7EIP - chain A; structure by X-ray diffraction, 1.88 A resolution.

[Chain A]
Molecule: Chondroitin sulfate ABC endolyase
Organism: Proteus vulgaris
Notes: EC 4.2.2.20
Reference sequence: P59807 (CABC1_PROVU); numbering as in UniProt (aligned over 1-1021)
Sequence (1021 residues; numbered 1 to 1021; the number before each row is that of its first residue):
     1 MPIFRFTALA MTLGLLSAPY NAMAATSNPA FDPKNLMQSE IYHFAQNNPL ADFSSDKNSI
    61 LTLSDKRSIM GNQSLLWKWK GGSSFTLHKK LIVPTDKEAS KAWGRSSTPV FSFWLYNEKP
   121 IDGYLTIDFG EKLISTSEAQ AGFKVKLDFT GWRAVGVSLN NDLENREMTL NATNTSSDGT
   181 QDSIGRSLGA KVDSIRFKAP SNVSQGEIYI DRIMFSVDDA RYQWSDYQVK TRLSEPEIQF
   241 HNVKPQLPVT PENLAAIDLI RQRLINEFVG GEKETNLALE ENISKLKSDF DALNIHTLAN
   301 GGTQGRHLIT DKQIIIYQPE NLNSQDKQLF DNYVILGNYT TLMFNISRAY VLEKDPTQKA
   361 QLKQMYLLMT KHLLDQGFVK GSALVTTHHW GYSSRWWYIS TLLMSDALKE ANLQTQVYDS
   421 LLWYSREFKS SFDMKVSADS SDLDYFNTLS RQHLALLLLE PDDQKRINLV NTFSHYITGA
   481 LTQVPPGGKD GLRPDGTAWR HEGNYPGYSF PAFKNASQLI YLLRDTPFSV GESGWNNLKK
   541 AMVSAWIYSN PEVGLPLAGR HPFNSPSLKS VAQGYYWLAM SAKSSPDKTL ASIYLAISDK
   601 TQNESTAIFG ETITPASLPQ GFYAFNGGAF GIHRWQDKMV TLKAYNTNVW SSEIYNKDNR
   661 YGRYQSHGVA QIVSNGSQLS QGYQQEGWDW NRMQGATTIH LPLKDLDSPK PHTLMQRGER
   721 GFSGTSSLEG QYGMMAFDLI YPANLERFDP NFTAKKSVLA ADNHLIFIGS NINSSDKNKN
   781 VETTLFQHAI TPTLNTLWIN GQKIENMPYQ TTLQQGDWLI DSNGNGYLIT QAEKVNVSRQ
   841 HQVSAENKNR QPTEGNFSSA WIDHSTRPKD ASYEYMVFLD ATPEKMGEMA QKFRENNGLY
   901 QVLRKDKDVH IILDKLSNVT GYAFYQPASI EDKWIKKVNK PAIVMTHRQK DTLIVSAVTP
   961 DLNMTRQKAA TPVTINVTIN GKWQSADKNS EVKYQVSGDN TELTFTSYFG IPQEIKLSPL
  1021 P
Disordered / not traced: 1-24, 138-139, 165-187, 271-272, 986-989
UniProt features mapped onto this chain:
  - active site: His501 (Proton acceptor), Tyr508 (Proton donor)
  - binding site (Na(+)): His43, Met70, Gln73, Asp211
  - site: Arg560 (Transition state stabilizer), Glu653 (Important for catalytic activity)
  - mutagenesis: Arg500 (R500A: Still active on both chondroitin 6-sulfate and dermatan sulfate, but with highly reduced catalytic efficiency), His501 (H501A/K/R: Loss of activity on both chondroitin 6-sulfate and dermatan sulfate), Tyr508 (Y508A: Loss of activity on both chondroitin 6-sulfate and dermatan sulfate; Y508F: Still active on both chondroitin 6-sulfate and dermatan sulfate, but with greatly reduced catalytic efficiency), Arg560 (R560A: Loss of activity on both chondroitin 6-sulfate and dermatan sulfate), His561 (H561A: Still active on both chondroitin 6-sulfate and dermatan sulfate, but with reduced catalytic efficiency), Glu653 (E653A/D: Loss of activity on both chondroitin 6-sulfate and dermatan sulfate; E653Q: Still active on both chondroitin 6-sulfate and dermatan sulfate, but with reduced catalytic efficiency), His712 (H712A: Still active on both chondroitin 6-sulfate and dermatan sulfate, but with reduced catalytic efficiency)
Metal / ion sites: Mg2+: His43, Met70, Gln73, Asp211
What the authors report for this chain:
  - specificity-determining residues: Asp658 (from molecular simulation)
  - catalytic residues: Arg500, His501, Tyr508, Arg560 (citing earlier work)

[Overview]
His43, Met70, Gln73 and Asp211 form the Mg2+ site. Curated annotation (UniProt) lists active-site residues
His501 and Tyr508, 4 Na+-binding residues and 7 mutagenesis sites. From the paper: catalytic residues Arg500,
His501 and Tyr508 among others; the specificity determinant Asp658.
Chain A is Chondroitin sulfate ABC endolyase (Proteus vulgaris); the structure, Crystal structure of
ligand-free chondroitin ABC lyase I, was determined by X-ray diffraction together with 7EIQ, 7EIR and 7EIS
from the same study.
